8F1I - chains M and B of the 10 polymer chains in the assembly; structure by electron microscopy, 3.00 A resolution.

# Chain M
Name: RNA polymerase sigma-54 factor
Source organism: Escherichia coli
UniProtKB: P24255 (RP54_ECOLI); numbering as in UniProt (aligned over 1-477)
Amino-acid sequence (480 residues; row label = number of the first residue in the row; numbers below 1 keep their minus sign (Ser-2 is residue -2)):
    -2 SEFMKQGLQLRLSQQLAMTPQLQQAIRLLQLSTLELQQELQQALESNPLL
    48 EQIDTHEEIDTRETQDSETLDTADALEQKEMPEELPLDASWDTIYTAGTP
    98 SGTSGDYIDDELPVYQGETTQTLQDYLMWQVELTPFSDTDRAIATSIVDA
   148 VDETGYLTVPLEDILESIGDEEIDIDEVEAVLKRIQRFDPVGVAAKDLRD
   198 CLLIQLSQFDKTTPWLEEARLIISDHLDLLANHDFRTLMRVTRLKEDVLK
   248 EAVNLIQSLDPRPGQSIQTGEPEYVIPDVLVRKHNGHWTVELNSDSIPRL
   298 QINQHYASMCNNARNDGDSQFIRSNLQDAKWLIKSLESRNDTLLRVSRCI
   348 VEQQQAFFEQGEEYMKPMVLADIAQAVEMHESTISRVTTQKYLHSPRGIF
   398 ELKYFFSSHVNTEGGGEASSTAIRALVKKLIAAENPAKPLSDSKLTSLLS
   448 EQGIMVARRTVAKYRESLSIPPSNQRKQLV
Unresolved in the structure: -2 to 11, 52-111, 477
Construct notes: expression tag (-2 to 0)

# Chain B
Molecule: 36-nt DNA strand
Sequence (36 nucleotides; each row starts with the number of its first residue):
    37 CGTTGTATTTATTGCAATTTTCGTGCCAATTTCTGG
Unresolved in the structure: 37-38, 72

# How chain M and chain B interact
Contacting residue pairs (35; chain M residue first):
  Gln12(M) with DA52(B), sugar contact
  Ala14(M) with DT48(B), base contact
  Thr16(M) with DT48(B), hydrogen bond to the base
  Gln18(M) with DA47(B), base contact; DT48(B), hydrogen bond to the base
  Leu19(M) with DT48(B), base contact; DT49(B), base contact
  Ala22(M) with DT49(B), base contact
  Ile23(M) with DG50(B), base contact
  Leu26(M) with DT49(B), base contact
  Arg233(M) with DT68(B), salt bridge to the phosphate
  Trp328(M) with DT48(B), base contact
  Ser332(M) with DT49(B), base contact
  Ser335(M) with DT49(B), hydrogen bond to the base
  Met376(M) with DG50(B), phosphate contact
  His377(M) with DG50(B), hydrogen bond to the phosphate; DC51(B), base contact
  Ser379(M) with DC51(B), hydrogen bond to the base
  Thr380(M) with DT49(B), phosphate contact; DG50(B), hydrogen bond to the phosphate
  Arg383(M) with DG50(B), base contact
  Ser405(M) with DC58(B), hydrogen bond to the phosphate; DG59(B), phosphate contact
  His406(M) with DG59(B), sugar contact
  Ser417(M) with DG59(B), phosphate contact
  Ala454(M) with DT60(B), phosphate contact; DG61(B), phosphate contact
  Arg456(M) with DT60(B), base contact; DG61(B), base contact
  Thr457(M) with DG59(B), sugar contact; DT60(B), hydrogen bond to the phosphate
  Lys460(M) with DG59(B), salt bridge to the phosphate
  Tyr461(M) with DG59(B), hydrogen bond to the phosphate
  Asn471(M) with DT68(B), phosphate contact
  Lys474(M) with DT68(B), salt bridge to the phosphate
Also at the interface, not in a pair above, chain M (34 interface residues in all): Leu13, Met15, Asn229, Val407, Met452, Val453, Arg455
Also at the interface, not in a pair above, chain B (13 interface residues in all): DC62, DT67

# In short
Chain M and chain B form an interface of 34 and 13 residues respectively; the contacts include 9 hydrogen
bonds and 3 salt bridges. Polar contacts include Thr16(M)-DT48(B), Gln18(M)-DT48(B) and Ser335(M)-DT49(B).
Here chain M is RNA polymerase sigma-54 factor (Escherichia coli) and chain B is a 36-nt DNA strand. Entry
8F1I (SigN RNA polymerase early-melted intermediate bound to mismatch fragment dhsU36mm1 (-12T)) was
determined by electron microscopy, deposited together with 8F1J and 8F1K.
